PDB entry 2BNN | X-ray diffraction, 2.50 A resolution | chains A and B

# Chain A (and B)
Molecule: Epoxidase
Source organism: Streptomyces wedmorensis
Notes: chain B of this document is another copy of the same molecule, construct and numbering; everything in this record applies to it too
UniProtKB: Q56185 (Q56185_STRWE); residues 1-198 here = UniProt positions 1-198
Amino-acid sequence (198 residues; row label = number of the first residue in the row):
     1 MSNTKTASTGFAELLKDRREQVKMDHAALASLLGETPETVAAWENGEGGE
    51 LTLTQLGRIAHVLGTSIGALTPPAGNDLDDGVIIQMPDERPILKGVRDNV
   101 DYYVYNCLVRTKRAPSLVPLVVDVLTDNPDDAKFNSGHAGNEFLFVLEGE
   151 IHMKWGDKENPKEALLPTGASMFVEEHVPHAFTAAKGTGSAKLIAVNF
Unresolved in the structure: 1-4 (chain B: 1-4, 97-101)
Metal / ion sites: Zn2+: His138, Glu142, His180 (together with fosfomycin)
Residues lining bound ligands: fosfomycin (FCN): Arg97, Tyr103, Tyr105, Leu120, Val122, Asn135, His138, Glu142, Leu144, His180, Phe182, Ala195
From the paper describing this entry:
  - conformationally variable residues (loop rearrangement, order/disorder transition, side-chain flip): Lys94 to Tyr103, Tyr105, His138
  - Zn2+ coordination: His138
  - binding site for fosfomycin: Lys23, Arg97, Tyr103, Tyr105, Asn135
  - catalytic residues: Glu142 (proposed by the authors, not directly observed)

# Chain A / chain B interface
Pairs across the interface (63):
  Ala7(A) - Leu53(B)
  Ser8(A) - Leu53(B)
  Phe11(A) - Leu53(B)  hydrophobic
  Arg18(A) - Pro115(B)  hydrogen bond (side chain-backbone)
  Gln21(A) - Val118(B)
  Gln21(A) - His138(B)
  Gln21(A) - Ala139(B)
  Gln21(A) - Asn197(B)  hydrogen bond
  Val22(A) - Arg110(B)
  Lys23(A) - Leu93(B)
  Lys23(A) - Tyr105(B)
  Lys23(A) - Leu120(B)
  Met24(A) - Arg110(B)
  Gly48(A) - Leu53(B)
  Gly49(A) - Thr52(B)
  Gly49(A) - Leu53(B)  hydrogen bond (backbone-backbone)
  Gly49(A) - Thr54(B)  hydrogen bond (backbone-backbone)
  Glu50(A) - Thr52(B)
  Leu51(A) - Leu51(B)
  Leu51(A) - Thr52(B)
  Leu51(A) - Leu53(B)  hydrogen bond (backbone-backbone)
  Thr52(A) - Gly49(B)
  Thr52(A) - Glu50(B)
  Thr52(A) - Leu51(B)
  Leu53(A) - Ala7(B)
  Leu53(A) - Phe11(B)  hydrophobic
  Leu53(A) - Gly48(B)
  Leu53(A) - Gly49(B)
  Leu53(A) - Leu51(B)  hydrogen bond (backbone-backbone)
  Leu53(A) - Leu56(B)  hydrophobic
  Thr54(A) - Gly49(B)  hydrogen bond (side chain-backbone)
  Leu56(A) - Leu53(B)  hydrophobic
  Leu56(A) - Leu56(B)  hydrophobic
  His61(A) - Lys112(B)  hydrogen bond
  Gly64(A) - Lys112(B)
  Gly64(A) - Pro115(B)
  Thr65(A) - Ala74(B)
  Thr65(A) - Pro115(B)
  Ser66(A) - Pro72(B)
  Ser66(A) - Pro73(B)
  Ser66(A) - Ala74(B)
  Ile67(A) - Ile67(B)  hydrophobic
  Ile67(A) - Thr71(B)
  Gly68(A) - Gly68(B)
  Gly68(A) - Thr71(B)
  Thr71(A) - Ile67(B)
  Thr71(A) - Gly68(B)
  Pro72(A) - Ser66(B)
  Pro73(A) - Ser66(B)
  Ala74(A) - Thr65(B)
  Ala74(A) - Ser66(B)
  Leu93(A) - Lys23(B)
  Tyr105(A) - Lys23(B)  hydrogen bond
  Arg110(A) - Val22(B)
  Arg110(A) - Met24(B)
  Lys112(A) - His61(B)  hydrogen bond
  Lys112(A) - Gly64(B)
  Pro115(A) - Arg18(B)  hydrogen bond (backbone-side chain)
  Pro115(A) - Gly64(B)
  Pro115(A) - Thr65(B)
  Val118(A) - Gln21(B)
  Leu120(A) - Lys23(B)
  Asn197(A) - Gln21(B)
Interface residues without a listed pair, chain A (40 interface residues in all): Lys5, Ala28, Gly57, Cys107, Thr111, Ser116
Interface residues without a listed pair, chain B (42 interface residues in all): Ser8, Ala28, Gly57, Cys107, Thr111, Ser116, Gly140

# In short
40 residues of chain A face 42 of chain B across their interface, with 11 hydrogen bonds. Polar pairs include
Arg18(A)-Pro115(B), Gln21(A)-Asn197(B) and Thr54(A)-Gly49(B). Chain A binds fosfomycin. The Zn2+ site is built
by His138(A), Glu142(A) and His180(A). From the paper: the catalytic residue Glu142(A); a binding site for
fosfomycin at Lys23(A), Arg97(A) and Tyr103(A) among others.
Both chains are Epoxidase (Streptomyces wedmorensis). Entry 2BNN (The structure of Hydroxypropylphosphonic
acid epoxidase from S. wedmorenis in complex with fosfomycin) was determined by X-ray diffraction together
with 2BNM and 2BNO from the same study.
